PDB entry 2O1X | X-ray diffraction, 2.90 A resolution | chains A and B

# Chain A (and B)
Molecule: 1-deoxy-D-xylulose-5-phosphate synthase
Organism: Deinococcus radiodurans
Notes: EC 2.2.1.7; chain B of this document is another copy of the same molecule, construct and numbering; everything in this record applies to it too
UniProt: Q9RUB5 (DXS_DEIRA); numbering as in UniProt (aligned over 1-629)
Amino-acid sequence (629 residues; numbered 1 to 629; the number before each row is that of its first residue):
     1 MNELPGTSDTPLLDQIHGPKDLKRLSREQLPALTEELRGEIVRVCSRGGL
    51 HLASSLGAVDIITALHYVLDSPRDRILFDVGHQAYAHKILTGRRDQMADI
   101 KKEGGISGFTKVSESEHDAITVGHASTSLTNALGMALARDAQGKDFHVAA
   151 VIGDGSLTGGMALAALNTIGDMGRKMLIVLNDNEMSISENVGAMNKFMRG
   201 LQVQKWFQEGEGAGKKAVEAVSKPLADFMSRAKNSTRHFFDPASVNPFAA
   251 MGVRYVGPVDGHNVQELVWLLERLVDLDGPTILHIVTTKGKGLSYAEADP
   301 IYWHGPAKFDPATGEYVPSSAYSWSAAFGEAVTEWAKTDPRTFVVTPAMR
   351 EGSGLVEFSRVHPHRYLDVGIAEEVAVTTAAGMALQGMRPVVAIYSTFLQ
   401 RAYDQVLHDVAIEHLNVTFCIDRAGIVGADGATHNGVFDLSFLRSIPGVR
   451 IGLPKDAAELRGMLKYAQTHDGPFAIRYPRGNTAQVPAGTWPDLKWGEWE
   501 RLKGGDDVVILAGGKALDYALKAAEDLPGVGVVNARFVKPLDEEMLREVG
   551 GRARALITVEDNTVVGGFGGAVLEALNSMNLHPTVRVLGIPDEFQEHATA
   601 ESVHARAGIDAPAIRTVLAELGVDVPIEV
Disordered / not traced: 1-4, 199-243, 628-629 (chain B: 1-7, 200-242)
Construct notes: engineered mutation Thr130 (Ala in Q9RUB5)
Bound ions: Mg2+: Asp154, Asn183, Met185 (together with thiamine diphosphate)
Ligand contacts: thiamine diphosphate (TPP): Ser54, Val80, His82, Gly123, His124, Ala125, Gly153, Asp154, Gly155, Ser156, Asn181, Asn183, Met185, Ser186, Ile187, Lys289, His304, Ala348, Met349, Ile371, Glu373, Phe398, Arg401

# How chain A and chain B interact
Residue-residue contacts (189; chain A residue first):
  Arg75(A) - Gln386(B)  hydrogen bond
  Lys111(A) - Glu413(B)  salt bridge
  Val112(A) - Glu413(B)
  Ser113(A) - Glu413(B)
  Ala119(A) - Leu385(B)
  Ile120(A) - Leu385(B)  hydrophobic
  Thr121(A) - His408(B)
  Thr121(A) - Glu413(B)  hydrogen bond
  Val122(A) - His408(B)
  Gly123(A) - His408(B)  hydrogen bond (backbone-side chain)
  His124(A) - Asp404(B)  salt bridge
  His124(A) - His408(B)  hydrogen bond (backbone-side chain)
  Thr127(A) - Asp409(B)
  Thr130(A) - Val375(B)
  Thr130(A) - Thr378(B)
  Thr130(A) - Thr379(B)  hydrogen bond
  Asn131(A) - Thr378(B)  hydrogen bond (side chain-backbone)
  Asn131(A) - Ala381(B)
  Asn131(A) - Gly382(B)
  Leu133(A) - Thr379(B)
  Gly134(A) - Thr379(B)
  Gly134(A) - Gly382(B)
  Gly134(A) - Met383(B)
  Met135(A) - Gly382(B)
  Met135(A) - Leu385(B)  hydrophobic
  Met135(A) - Gln386(B)
  Leu137(A) - Leu367(B)  hydrophobic
  Leu137(A) - Met383(B)  hydrophobic
  Ala138(A) - Gln386(B)
  Ala138(A) - Met388(B)  hydrophobic
  Gln142(A) - Gln386(B)  hydrogen bond (side chain-backbone)
  Gln142(A) - Met388(B)
  Phe146(A) - Gln386(B)
  Thr158(A) - Ala164(B)
  Thr158(A) - Asn167(B)
  Gly160(A) - Gly160(B)
  Gly160(A) - Ala164(B)
  Met161(A) - Thr378(B)
  Met161(A) - Gln405(B)
  Met161(A) - Asp409(B)
  Leu163(A) - Leu163(B)
  Leu163(A) - Ala164(B)  hydrophobic
  Ala164(A) - Thr158(B)
  Ala164(A) - Gly160(B)
  Ala164(A) - Leu163(B)
  Ala164(A) - Val375(B)  hydrophobic
  Ala165(A) - Val375(B)
  Asn167(A) - Thr158(B)
  Asn167(A) - Gly192(B)  hydrogen bond (side chain-backbone)
  Asn167(A) - Ala193(B)
  Asn167(A) - Asn195(B)  hydrogen bond
  Thr168(A) - Val369(B)
  Gly170(A) - Ala193(B)
  Asp171(A) - Val191(B)
  Asp171(A) - Gly192(B)  hydrogen bond (side chain-backbone)
  Asp171(A) - Ala193(B)
  Met172(A) - Leu367(B)  hydrophobic
  Val191(A) - Asp171(B)
  Gly192(A) - Asn167(B)  hydrogen bond (backbone-side chain)
  Gly192(A) - Asp171(B)  hydrogen bond (backbone-side chain)
  Ala193(A) - Asn167(B)
  Ala193(A) - Asp171(B)
  Ala193(A) - Ala250(B)
  Ala193(A) - Met251(B)
  Met194(A) - Asn167(B)  hydrogen bond (backbone-side chain)
  Met194(A) - Ala250(B)
  Lys196(A) - Asp171(B)  salt bridge
  Phe197(A) - Ala249(B)
  Phe197(A) - Ala250(B)  hydrophobic
  Pro247(A) - Ala250(B)
  Ala249(A) - Arg199(B)
  Ala250(A) - Ala193(B)
  Ala250(A) - Met194(B)
  Ala250(A) - Lys196(B)
  Ala250(A) - Arg199(B)
  Ala250(A) - Pro247(B)
  Met251(A) - Ala193(B)
  Met251(A) - Asn195(B)
  Met251(A) - Lys196(B)
  Arg365(A) - Ala141(B)
  Leu367(A) - Leu137(B)  hydrophobic
  Leu367(A) - Met172(B)  hydrophobic
  Val369(A) - Thr168(B)
  Val375(A) - Thr130(B)
  Val375(A) - Ala164(B)  hydrophobic
  Val375(A) - Ala165(B)
  Thr378(A) - Thr130(B)
  Thr378(A) - Asn131(B)  hydrogen bond (backbone-side chain)
  Thr378(A) - Met161(B)
  Thr379(A) - Thr130(B)  hydrogen bond (side chain-backbone)
  Thr379(A) - Leu133(B)
  Thr379(A) - Gly134(B)
  Ala381(A) - Asn131(B)
  Gly382(A) - Asn131(B)
  Gly382(A) - Gly134(B)
  Gly382(A) - Met135(B)
  Met383(A) - Gly134(B)
  Met383(A) - Leu137(B)  hydrophobic
  Leu385(A) - Ala119(B)
  Leu385(A) - Ile120(B)  hydrophobic
  Leu385(A) - Met135(B)  hydrophobic
  Gln386(A) - Arg75(B)  hydrogen bond
  Gln386(A) - Met135(B)
  Gln386(A) - Ala138(B)
  Gln386(A) - Gln142(B)  hydrogen bond (backbone-side chain)
  Gln386(A) - Phe146(B)
  Met388(A) - Ala138(B)  hydrophobic
  Met388(A) - Ala141(B)  hydrophobic
  Met388(A) - Gln142(B)
  Gln400(A) - Tyr403(B)
  Gln400(A) - Asp404(B)
  Gln400(A) - Leu407(B)
  Arg401(A) - Asp404(B)  salt bridge
  Arg401(A) - Gln405(B)  hydrogen bond
  Tyr403(A) - Gln400(B)
  Tyr403(A) - Tyr403(B)  hydrophobic
  Tyr403(A) - Phe438(B)
  Tyr403(A) - Phe442(B)
  Asp404(A) - His124(B)  salt bridge
  Asp404(A) - Gln400(B)
  Asp404(A) - Arg401(B)  salt bridge
  Gln405(A) - Met161(B)
  Gln405(A) - Arg401(B)
  Leu407(A) - Gln400(B)
  Leu407(A) - Phe438(B)  hydrophobic
  Leu407(A) - Phe594(B)
  His408(A) - Val122(B)
  His408(A) - Gly123(B)  hydrogen bond (side chain-backbone)
  His408(A) - His124(B)  hydrogen bond (side chain-backbone)
  His408(A) - Thr433(B)
  Asp409(A) - Thr127(B)
  Asp409(A) - Met161(B)
  Ala411(A) - Phe594(B)
  Ile412(A) - Thr121(B)
  Ile412(A) - Thr433(B)
  Ile412(A) - Phe594(B)  hydrophobic
  Glu413(A) - Lys111(B)  salt bridge
  Glu413(A) - Val112(B)
  Glu413(A) - Ser113(B)  hydrogen bond
  Glu413(A) - Thr121(B)  hydrogen bond
  Thr433(A) - His408(B)
  Thr433(A) - Ile412(B)
  Phe438(A) - Tyr403(B)
  Phe438(A) - Leu407(B)  hydrophobic
  Phe438(A) - Ser445(B)
  Phe438(A) - Pro447(B)
  Ser441(A) - Ser445(B)
  Phe442(A) - Tyr403(B)
  Arg444(A) - Val565(B)
  Arg444(A) - Gly566(B)
  Ser445(A) - Phe438(B)
  Ser445(A) - Ser441(B)  hydrogen bond
  Ser445(A) - Val565(B)  hydrogen bond (side chain-backbone)
  Ser445(A) - Asp592(B)
  Pro447(A) - Phe438(B)
  Pro447(A) - Asp592(B)
  Pro447(A) - Glu593(B)
  Pro447(A) - Phe594(B)  hydrophobic
  Lys539(A) - Asp592(B)  salt bridge
  Val564(A) - Glu574(B)
  Val565(A) - Arg444(B)
  Val565(A) - Ser445(B)  hydrogen bond (backbone-side chain)
  Val565(A) - Glu574(B)
  Gly566(A) - Arg444(B)
  Gly566(A) - Glu574(B)  hydrogen bond (backbone-side chain)
  Gly570(A) - Glu574(B)
  Leu573(A) - Leu573(B)
  Leu573(A) - Glu574(B)
  Leu573(A) - Asn577(B)
  Glu574(A) - Val565(B)
  Glu574(A) - Gly566(B)  hydrogen bond (side chain-backbone)
  Glu574(A) - Gly570(B)
  Glu574(A) - Leu573(B)
  Asn577(A) - Leu573(B)
  Asn577(A) - Val585(B)  hydrogen bond (side chain-backbone)
  Asn580(A) - Arg586(B)
  His582(A) - His582(B)
  His582(A) - Pro583(B)  hydrogen bond (side chain-backbone)
  Pro583(A) - His582(B)  hydrogen bond (backbone-side chain)
  Val585(A) - Asn577(B)  hydrogen bond (backbone-side chain)
  Val587(A) - Asn577(B)
  Asp592(A) - Ser445(B)
  Asp592(A) - Pro447(B)
  Asp592(A) - Lys539(B)  salt bridge
  Glu593(A) - Pro447(B)
  Phe594(A) - Leu407(B)
  Phe594(A) - Ala411(B)
  Phe594(A) - Ile412(B)  hydrophobic
  Phe594(A) - Pro447(B)  hydrophobic
Also at the interface, not in a pair above, chain A (97 interface residues in all): Ala141, Gly252, Ala372, Glu374, Gly387, Thr397, Ala432, Ile446, Thr563, Thr584
Also at the interface, not in a pair above, chain B (99 interface residues in all): Gly170, Phe343, Ala372, Glu374, Gly387, Thr397, Ala432, Ile446, Gly448, Thr563, Val564, Asn580, Thr584, Val587

# In short
97 residues of chain A and 99 residues of chain B are in contact; the contacts include 31 hydrogen bonds and 9
salt bridges. Among the polar pairs are Lys111(A)-Glu413(B), His124(A)-Asp404(B) and Lys196(A)-Asp171(B).
Chain A binds thiamine diphosphate. Asp154(A), Asn183(A) and Met185(A) coordinate Mg2+.
Chain A and chain B are both 1-deoxy-D-xylulose-5-phosphate synthase (Deinococcus radiodurans); the structure,
1-deoxy-D-xylulose 5-phosphate synthase (DXS) from Deinococcus radiodurans, was determined by X-ray
diffraction, deposited together with 2O1S.
